Entry 8EGR (electron microscopy, 3.58 A resolution); this record covers chains D and L of the 24 polymer chains in the assembly.

Chain D:
Molecule: gp15, receptor-binding protein, tail fiber
Source organism: Staphylococcus phage Andhra
UniProtKB: A0A1S6L1H3 (A0A1S6L1H3_9CAUD); numbering as in UniProt (aligned over 1-609)
Sequence (609 residues; row label = number of the first residue in the row):
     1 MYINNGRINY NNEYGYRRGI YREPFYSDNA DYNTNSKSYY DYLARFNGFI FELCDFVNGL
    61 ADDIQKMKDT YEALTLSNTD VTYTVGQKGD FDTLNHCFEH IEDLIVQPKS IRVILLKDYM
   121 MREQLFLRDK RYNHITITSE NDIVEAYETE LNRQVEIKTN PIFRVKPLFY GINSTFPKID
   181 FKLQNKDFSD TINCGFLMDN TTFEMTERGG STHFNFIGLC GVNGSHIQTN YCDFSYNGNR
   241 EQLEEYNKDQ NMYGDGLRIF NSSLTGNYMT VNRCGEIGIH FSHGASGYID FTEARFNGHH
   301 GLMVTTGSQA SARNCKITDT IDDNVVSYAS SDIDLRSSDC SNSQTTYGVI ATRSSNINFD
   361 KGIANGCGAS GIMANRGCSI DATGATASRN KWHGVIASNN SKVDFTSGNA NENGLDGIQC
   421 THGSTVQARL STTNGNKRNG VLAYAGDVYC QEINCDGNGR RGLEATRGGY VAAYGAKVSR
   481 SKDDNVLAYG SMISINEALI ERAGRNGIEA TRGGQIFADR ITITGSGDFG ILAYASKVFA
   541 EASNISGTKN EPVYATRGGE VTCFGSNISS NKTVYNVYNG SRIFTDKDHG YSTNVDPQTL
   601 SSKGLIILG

Chain L:
Molecule: SGNH_hydro domain-containing protein
Source organism: Staphylococcus phage Andhra
UniProtKB: A0A1S6L1H1 (A0A1S6L1H1_9CAUD); residues 7-409 here correspond to UniProt positions 1-403 (UniProt number = residue number - 6)
Sequence (409 residues; numbered 1 to 409; the number before each row is that of its first residue):
     1 LIIKHQMKLH LNELVDWAWR NGVTSEKFHS NNGSYVIFDH SAVVETYIIN KNDLFNVTEE
    61 IEITLDKPID YFLEKDMYGN YREHFGIAIN DLLFLNTTVN IWLVNDDNSH ILIYKDGKLI
   121 DEYMYHQFEY EANQNKHIYP NNKASGTYPH KTEQDVTPPK KQPDTKPLPP EEHTPKVRTI
   181 KTLNGTVMKD YTPVSSIQYV KSVGIIGDSV GKGAHASYNF GDYINEKTGA KIQNLSVSSA
   241 TMSEVKDNNI LNQAKQLKDN ELVIIQGTDD DWLFNSNAGV EVGNKITDTK TYIGAFYKVV
   301 ETVKENNPKA KIVVITPTKQ AKIDDTGKVI RRDTDKNKKG YTLKTYVDSQ VKATKDLGLA
   361 LYNAYDDSLI NPYDEKFRQS SMKDGLHPTK WGHEMMYYRI AETYHKNFD
Unresolved in the structure: 153-409
Sequence notes: expression tag (1-6)

Interface between chain D and chain L:
Contacting residue pairs (37):
  D339(D) - H29(L)  salt bridge
  N342(D) - K27(L)
  I363(D) - H29(L)
  N365(D) - H29(L)  hydrogen bond
  N365(D) - G33(L)
  S388(D) - N32(L)  hydrogen bond (side chain-backbone)
  S388(D) - G33(L)  hydrogen bond (side chain-backbone)
  R389(D) - N32(L)  hydrogen bond (side chain-backbone)
  R389(D) - S34(L)
  R389(D) - Y47(L)
  R389(D) - I48(L)  hydrogen bond (side chain-backbone)
  R389(D) - Y148(L)
  R389(D) - P149(L)
  N390(D) - Y148(L)
  K391(D) - Y148(L)
  N409(D) - N31(L)  hydrogen bond
  N411(D) - N31(L)
  N411(D) - N32(L)  hydrogen bond
  E412(D) - N32(L)
  E412(D) - G146(L)
  E412(D) - T147(L)  hydrogen bond (side chain-backbone)
  E412(D) - Y148(L)
  N413(D) - Y148(L)
  G414(D) - Y148(L)
  T432(D) - N142(L)
  N434(D) - N142(L)  hydrogen bond
  N434(D) - A144(L)
  G435(D) - A144(L)
  G435(D) - G146(L)
  G435(D) - T147(L)
  K437(D) - H150(L)
  K437(D) - T152(L)
  N454(D) - N142(L)
  D456(D) - N142(L)
  D456(D) - K143(L)
  D456(D) - A144(L)
  R480(D) - N142(L)
Other interface residues (no listed pair), chain D (22 interface residues in all): S341, T386
Other interface residues (no listed pair), chain L (20 interface residues in all): S30, N50, K151

Overview:
The interface between chain D and chain L involves 22 residues on one side and 20 on the other, with 9
hydrogen bonds and 1 salt bridge. Among the polar pairs are D339(D)-H29(L), N365(D)-H29(L) and S388(D)-N32(L).
Here chain D is gp15, receptor-binding protein, tail fiber and chain L is SGNH_hydro domain-containing
protein, both from Staphylococcus phage Andhra. Entry 8EGR (Upper tail structure of Staphylococcus phage
Andhra) was determined by electron microscopy, deposited together with 8EGS, 8EGT and 8EJ5.
